PDB entry 8HPA | electron microscopy, 3.01 A resolution | chains A and E of the 5 polymer chains in the assembly

Chain A:
Protein: DNA polymerase
Source organism: Monkeypox virus
UniProt: Q5IXW8 (Q5IXW8_MONPV); numbering as in UniProt (aligned over 1-1006)
Amino-acid sequence (1029 residues; numbered -22 to 1006; the number before each row is that of its first residue; numbers below 1 keep their minus sign (Met-22 is residue -22)):
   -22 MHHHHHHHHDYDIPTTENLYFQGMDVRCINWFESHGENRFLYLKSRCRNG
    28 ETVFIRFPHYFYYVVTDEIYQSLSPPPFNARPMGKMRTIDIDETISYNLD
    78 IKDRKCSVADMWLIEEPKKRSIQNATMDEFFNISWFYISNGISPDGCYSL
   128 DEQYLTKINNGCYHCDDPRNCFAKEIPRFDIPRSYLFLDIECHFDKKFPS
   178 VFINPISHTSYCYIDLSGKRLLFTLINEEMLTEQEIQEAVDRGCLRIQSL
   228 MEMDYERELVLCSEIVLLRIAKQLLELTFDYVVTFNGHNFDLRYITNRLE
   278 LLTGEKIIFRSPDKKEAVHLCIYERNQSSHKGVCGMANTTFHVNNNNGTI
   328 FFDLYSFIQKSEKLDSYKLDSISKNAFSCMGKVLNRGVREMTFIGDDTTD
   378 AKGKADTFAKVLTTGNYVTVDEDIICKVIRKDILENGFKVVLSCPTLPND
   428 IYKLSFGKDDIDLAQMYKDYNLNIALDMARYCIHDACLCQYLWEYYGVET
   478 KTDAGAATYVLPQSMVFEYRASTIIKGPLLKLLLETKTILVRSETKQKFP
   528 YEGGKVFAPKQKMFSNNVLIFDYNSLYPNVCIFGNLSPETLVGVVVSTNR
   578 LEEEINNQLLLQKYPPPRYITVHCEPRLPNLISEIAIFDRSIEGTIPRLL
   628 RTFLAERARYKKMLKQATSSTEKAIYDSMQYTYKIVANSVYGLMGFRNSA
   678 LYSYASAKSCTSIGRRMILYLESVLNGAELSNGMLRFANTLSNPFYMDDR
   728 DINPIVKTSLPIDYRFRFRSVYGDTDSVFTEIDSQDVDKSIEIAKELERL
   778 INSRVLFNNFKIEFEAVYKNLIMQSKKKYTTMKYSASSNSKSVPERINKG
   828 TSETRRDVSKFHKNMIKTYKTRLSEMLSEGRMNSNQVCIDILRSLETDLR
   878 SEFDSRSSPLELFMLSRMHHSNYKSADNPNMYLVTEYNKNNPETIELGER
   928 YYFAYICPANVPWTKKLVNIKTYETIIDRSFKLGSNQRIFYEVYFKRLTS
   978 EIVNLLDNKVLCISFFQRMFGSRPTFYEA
Unresolved in the structure: -22 to 0, 1005-1006
Construct notes: initiating methionine (-22); expression tag (-21 to 0); engineered mutation Phe108 (Leu in Q5IXW8), Leu411 (Trp in Q5IXW8)

Chain E:
Molecule: 26-nt DNA strand
Sequence (26 nucleotides; row label = number of the first residue in the row; numbers below 1 keep their minus sign (DA-12 is residue -12)):
   -12 ATGGTAGGGGAAGGATCGTATGGCCT
Unresolved in the structure: 6-13

Chain A / chain E interface:
Pairs across the interface - 30 pairs, chain A then chain E:
  Phe108(A) - DA-12(E)  phosphate contact
  Gln304(A) - DA-12(E)  hydrogen bond to the sugar
  His307(A) - DG-9(E)  base contact
  Lys308(A) - DT-11(E)  hydrogen bond to the base
  Lys308(A) - DG-10(E)  sugar contact
  Lys308(A) - DG-9(E)  phosphate contact
  Val310(A) - DG-9(E)  base contact
  Val310(A) - DT-8(E)  base contact
  Tyr496(A) - DA-12(E)  sugar contact
  Tyr496(A) - DT-11(E)  phosphate contact
  Arg497(A) - DT-11(E)  hydrogen bond to the phosphate
  Arg497(A) - DG-10(E)  salt bridge to the phosphate
  Ser499(A) - DG-10(E)  hydrogen bond to the phosphate
  Thr500(A) - DT-11(E)  hydrogen bond to the phosphate
  Lys525(A) - DG-9(E)  salt bridge to the phosphate
  Lys525(A) - DT-8(E)  salt bridge to the phosphate
  Pro527(A) - DT-8(E)  phosphate contact
  Glu529(A) - DT-8(E)  sugar contact
  Glu529(A) - DA-7(E)  sugar contact
  Gly672(A) - DG-9(E)  phosphate contact
  Phe673(A) - DT-11(E)  sugar contact
  Phe673(A) - DG-10(E)  phosphate contact
  Phe673(A) - DG-9(E)  phosphate contact
  Lys803(A) - DG-5(E)  phosphate contact
  Asn937(A) - DA-2(E)  phosphate contact
  Asn937(A) - DA-1(E)  hydrogen bond to the phosphate
  Tyr971(A) - DG-3(E)  phosphate contact
  Tyr971(A) - DA-2(E)  phosphate contact
  Lys973(A) - DG-3(E)  salt bridge to the phosphate
  Arg974(A) - DG-3(E)  salt bridge to the phosphate
Other interface residues (no listed pair), chain A (27 interface residues in all): Asn303, Ser306, Ala498, Gly669, Arg674, Arg832, Pro935, Val970
Other interface residues (no listed pair), chain E (12 interface residues in all): DG-6, DG-4

Overview:
27 residues of chain A and 12 residues of chain E are in contact; the contacts include 6 hydrogen bonds and 5
salt bridges. Among the polar pairs are Lys308(A)-DT-11(E), Gln304(A)-DA-12(E) and Arg497(A)-DT-11(E).
Here chain A is DNA polymerase (Monkeypox virus) and chain E is a 26-nt DNA strand. Entry 8HPA (Monkeypox
virus DNA replication holoenzyme F8, A22 and E4 complex in a DNA binding form) was determined by electron
microscopy (same publication as 8HOY and 8HDZ).
